2HHP - chain A; structure by X-ray diffraction, 1.80 A resolution.

[Chain A]
Protein: Poly(A) polymerase
From: Saccharomyces cerevisiae
Notes: EC 2.7.7.19
UniProt: P29468 (PAP_YEAST); numbering as in UniProt (aligned over 1-530)
Chain sequence (530 residues; row label = number of the first residue in the row):
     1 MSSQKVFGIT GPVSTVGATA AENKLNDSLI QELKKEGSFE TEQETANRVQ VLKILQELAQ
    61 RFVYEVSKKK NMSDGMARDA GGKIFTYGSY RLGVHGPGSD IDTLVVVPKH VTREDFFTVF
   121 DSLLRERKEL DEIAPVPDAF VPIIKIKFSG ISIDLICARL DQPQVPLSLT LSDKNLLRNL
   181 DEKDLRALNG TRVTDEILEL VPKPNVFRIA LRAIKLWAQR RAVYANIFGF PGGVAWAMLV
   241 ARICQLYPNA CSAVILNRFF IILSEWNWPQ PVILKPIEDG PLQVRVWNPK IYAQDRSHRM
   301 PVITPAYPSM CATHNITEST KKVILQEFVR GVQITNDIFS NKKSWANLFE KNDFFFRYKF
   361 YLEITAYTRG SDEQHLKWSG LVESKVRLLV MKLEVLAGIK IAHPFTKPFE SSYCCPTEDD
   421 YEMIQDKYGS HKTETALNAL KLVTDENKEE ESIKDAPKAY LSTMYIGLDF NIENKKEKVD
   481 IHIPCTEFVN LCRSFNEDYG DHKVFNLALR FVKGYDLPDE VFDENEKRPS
Unresolved in the structure: 1-3, 442-456, 472-475
Bound ions: Mg2+: Asp102 (together with citrate anion)
Ligand contacts:
  - citrate anion (FLC), molecule 1: Thr19, Ala20, Ala21, Asn23, Lys24, Asp27
  - citrate anion (FLC), molecule 2: Asp102, Tyr224, Asn226, Gly232, Gly233, Val234
Swiss-Prot annotation at these positions:
  - binding site (ATP): Tyr87 to Ser89, Ser99 to Asp102, Asp154, Lys215, Tyr224, Gly233, Val234
  - binding site (Mg(2+)): Asp100, Asp102, Asp154
  - site (Interaction with RNA): Phe140, Lys145, Gln294, His314, Asn315, Arg387, Lys392, Glu487
  - modified residue: Ser452 (Phosphoserine)
  - mutagenesis: Asp154 (D154A: Loss of enzyme activity), Asn189 (N189A: Slightly reduced rate of adenylyltransfer), Lys215 (K215A: Reduces rate of adenylyltransfer about four-fold), Asn226 (N226A: Reduces rate of adenylyltransfer by half), Cys485 (C485R: Abolishes interaction with FIP1; when associated with Y-489), Val489 (V489Y: Abolishes interaction with FIP1; when associated with R-485)
Reported in the primary citation:
  - conformationally variable residues (domain motion, helix shift, loop rearrangement, side-chain flip): Gly37 to Thr41, Gly190, Lys215, Tyr224, Glu278 to Gln283, Thr304, Met310, His314, Asp353
  - catalytic residues: Asp100, Asp102, Asp154 (proposed by the authors, not directly observed)
  - binding site for citrate anion: Tyr224 (proposed by the authors, not directly observed)
  - specificity-determining residues: Asn226 (proposed by the authors, not directly observed)

[Overview]
Ligands of chain A: citrate anion. UniProt lists 12 ATP-binding residues, 3 Mg2+-binding residues and 6
mutagenesis sites. From the paper: catalytic residues Asp100, Asp102 and Asp154; a binding site for citrate
anion at Tyr224.
Chain A is Poly(A) polymerase (Saccharomyces cerevisiae); the structure, Structure of yeast poly(A) polymerase
in a closed conformation, was determined by X-ray diffraction, deposited together with 2O1P.
